PDB entry 7B0U | electron microscopy, 3.86 A resolution | chains A and B of the 60 polymer chains in the assembly

# Chain A
Protein: RsbR protein
Organism: Listeria innocua serovar 6a (strain ATCC BAA-680 / CLIP 11262)
Reference sequence: Q92DC6 (Q92DC6_LISIN); residue numbers follow UniProt; this construct covers 1-278
Chain sequence (278 residues; row label = number of the first residue in the row):
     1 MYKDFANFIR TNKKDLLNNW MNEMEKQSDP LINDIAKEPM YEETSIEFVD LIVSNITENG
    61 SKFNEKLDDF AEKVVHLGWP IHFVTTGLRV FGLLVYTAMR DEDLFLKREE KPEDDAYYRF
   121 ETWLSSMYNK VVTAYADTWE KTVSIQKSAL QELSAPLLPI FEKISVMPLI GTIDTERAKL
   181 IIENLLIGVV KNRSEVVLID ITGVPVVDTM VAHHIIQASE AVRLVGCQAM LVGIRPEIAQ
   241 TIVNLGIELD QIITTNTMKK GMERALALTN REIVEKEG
Disordered / not traced: 275-278
What the authors report for this chain:
  - post-translational modification sites: Thr241
  - contacts within the chain: Thr209-Thr241
  - mutagenesis - T209A, T241A: increased signaling

# Chain B
Protein: RsbR protein
Organism: Listeria innocua serovar 6a (strain ATCC BAA-680 / CLIP 11262)
Reference sequence: Q92DC6 (Q92DC6_LISIN); numbering as in UniProt (aligned over 1-278)
Chain sequence (278 residues; each row starts with the number of its first residue):
     1 MYKDFANFIR TNKKDLLNNW MNEMEKQSDP LINDIAKEPM YEETSIEFVD LIVSNITENG
    61 SKFNEKLDDF AEKVVHLGWP IHFVTTGLRV FGLLVYTAMR DEDLFLKREE KPEDDAYYRF
   121 ETWLSSMYNK VVTAYADTWE KTVSIQKSAL QELSAPLLPI FEKISVMPLI GTIDTERAKL
   181 IIENLLIGVV KNRSEVVLID ITGVPVVDTM VAHHIIQASE AVRLVGCQAM LVGIRPEIAQ
   241 TIVNLGIELD QIITTNTMKK GMERALALTN REIVEKEG
Disordered / not traced: 275-278
Modified residues: Thr241 (phosphothreonine; TPO)
What the authors report for this chain:
  - post-translational modification sites: Thr241

# Interface between chain A and chain B
Pairs across the interface (78; chain A residue first):
  Ile81(A) with Val132(B); Ala136(B), hydrophobic
  His82(A) with Asn129(B); Val132(B); Thr133(B)
  Thr85(A) with Tyr128(B); Asn129(B); Val132(B)
  Thr86(A) with Asn129(B), hydrogen bond (backbone-side chain)
  Arg89(A) with Thr122(B); Ser125(B); Ser126(B); Asn129(B)
  Gly92(A) with Tyr118(B)
  Leu93(A) with Tyr118(B); Thr122(B)
  Tyr96(A) with Asp114(B), hydrogen bond; Tyr117(B); Tyr118(B), hydrophobic
  Arg100(A) with Asp114(B)
  Asp114(A) with Tyr96(B), hydrogen bond (backbone-side chain)
  Tyr117(A) with Asp114(B)
  Tyr118(A) with Arg89(B), hydrogen bond (side chain-backbone); Gly92(B); Leu93(B), hydrogen bond (side chain-backbone); Tyr96(B), hydrophobic
  Glu121(A) with Tyr118(B), hydrogen bond
  Ser125(A) with Thr85(B); Arg89(B)
  Tyr128(A) with Thr85(B); Tyr128(B)
  Asn129(A) with His82(B), hydrogen bond; Thr85(B); Thr86(B), hydrogen bond (side chain-backbone)
  Val132(A) with Ile81(B); His82(B); Thr85(B)
  Thr133(A) with His82(B), hydrogen bond
  Tyr135(A) with Tyr135(B)
  Ala136(A) with Ile81(B), hydrophobic
  Trp139(A) with Trp139(B); Glu140(B)
  Glu140(A) with Trp139(B)
  Val143(A) with Trp139(B)
  Gln146(A) with Gln146(B), hydrogen bond; Lys147(B); Leu150(B)
  Leu150(A) with Gln146(B); Leu150(B), hydrophobic; Leu153(B), hydrophobic
  Glu152(A) with Ile170(B); Gly171(B)
  Leu153(A) with Leu153(B); Ile170(B), hydrophobic; Gly171(B)
  Pro156(A) with Ile170(B), hydrophobic
  Leu158(A) with Ile170(B), hydrophobic; Thr202(B)
  Pro159(A) with Pro168(B), hydrophobic
  Ile160(A) with Met258(B); Lys259(B)
  Phe161(A) with Met262(B), hydrophobic
  Glu162(A) with Lys259(B)
  Pro168(A) with Pro159(B), hydrophobic
  Ile170(A) with Glu152(B); Leu153(B), hydrophobic; Pro156(B), hydrophobic; Leu158(B), hydrophobic
  Gly171(A) with Leu153(B)
  Arg177(A) with Leu153(B)
  Asp200(A) with Leu158(B)
  Thr202(A) with Leu158(B)
  Met258(A) with Ile160(B)
  Lys259(A) with Phe161(B); Glu162(B)
  Met262(A) with Phe161(B), hydrophobic
  Ile273(A) with Val274(B)
  Val274(A) with Ile273(B)
Interface residues without a listed pair, chain A (50 interface residues in all): Leu88, Asp115, Thr122, Ser126, Lys147, Gly203
Interface residues without a listed pair, chain B (49 interface residues in all): Leu88, Glu121, Val143, Ala149, Arg177, Asp200, Gly203

# Overview
50 residues of chain A and 49 residues of chain B are in contact, with 10 hydrogen bonds. Among the polar
pairs are Thr86(A)-Asn129(B), Tyr96(A)-Asp114(B) and Asp114(A)-Tyr96(B). From the paper: T209A and T241A of
chain A increase signaling; modification sites Thr241(A) and Thr241(B).
Chain A is RsbR protein and chain B is RsbR protein, both from Listeria innocua serovar 6a (strain ATCC
BAA-680 / CLIP 11262); the structure, Stressosome complex from Listeria innocua, was determined by electron
microscopy.
